Entry 3I71 (X-ray diffraction, 2.10 A resolution); this record covers chains A and B.

# Chain A (and B)
Name: Ethanolamine utilization protein eutK
From: Escherichia coli
Notes: chain B of this document is another copy of the same molecule, construct and numbering; everything in this record applies to it too
Reference sequence: P76540 (EUTK_ECOLI); residue numbers follow UniProt; this construct covers 108-166
Sequence (68 residues; row label = number of the first residue in the row):
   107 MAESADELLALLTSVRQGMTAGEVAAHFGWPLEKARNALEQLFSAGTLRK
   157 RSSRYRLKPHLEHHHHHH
Unresolved in the structure: 107-109, 166-174 (chain B: 107, 166-174)
Differences from the reference sequence: initiating methionine (107); expression tag (167-174)
Small-molecule neighbours:
  - citrate anion (FLC), molecule 1: Arg142, Glu146, Lys156, Ser159, Tyr161
  - citrate anion (FLC), molecule 2: Lys156, Arg157, Ser158, Arg160

# Interface between chain A and chain B
Pairs across the interface - 57 pairs, chain A then chain B:
  Leu118(A) - Tyr161(B)
  Leu118(A) - Leu163(B)  hydrophobic
  Gln123(A) - Arg160(B)
  Gly124(A) - Arg160(B)  hydrogen bond (backbone-side chain)
  Gly124(A) - Tyr161(B)
  Gly124(A) - Arg162(B)
  Met125(A) - Arg160(B)
  Met125(A) - Tyr161(B)  hydrogen bond (backbone-backbone)
  Thr126(A) - Ser159(B)
  Thr126(A) - Arg160(B)
  Glu129(A) - Arg160(B)  salt bridge
  Leu145(A) - Tyr161(B)
  Glu146(A) - Tyr161(B)  hydrogen bond
  Gly152(A) - Lys164(B)
  Thr153(A) - Leu163(B)
  Thr153(A) - Lys164(B)  hydrogen bond (backbone-backbone)
  Leu154(A) - Arg162(B)
  Leu154(A) - Leu163(B)  hydrophobic
  Arg155(A) - Arg160(B)
  Arg155(A) - Tyr161(B)
  Arg155(A) - Arg162(B)  hydrogen bond (backbone-backbone)
  Arg155(A) - Lys164(B)
  Lys156(A) - Arg160(B)
  Lys156(A) - Tyr161(B)
  Arg157(A) - Ser159(B)
  Arg157(A) - Arg160(B)  hydrogen bond (backbone-backbone)
  Ser159(A) - Met125(B)
  Ser159(A) - Thr126(B)
  Ser159(A) - Lys156(B)
  Ser159(A) - Arg157(B)
  Ser159(A) - Ser158(B)
  Ser159(A) - Ser159(B)  hydrogen bond (side chain-backbone)
  Arg160(A) - Gly124(B)  hydrogen bond (side chain-backbone)
  Arg160(A) - Met125(B)
  Arg160(A) - Thr126(B)
  Arg160(A) - Glu129(B)  salt bridge
  Arg160(A) - Arg155(B)
  Arg160(A) - Lys156(B)
  Arg160(A) - Arg157(B)  hydrogen bond (backbone-backbone)
  Tyr161(A) - Gly124(B)
  Tyr161(A) - Met125(B)  hydrogen bond (backbone-backbone)
  Tyr161(A) - Leu145(B)  hydrophobic
  Tyr161(A) - Glu146(B)  hydrogen bond
  Tyr161(A) - Arg155(B)
  Tyr161(A) - Lys156(B)
  Arg162(A) - Val121(B)
  Arg162(A) - Arg122(B)
  Arg162(A) - Gly124(B)
  Arg162(A) - Leu154(B)
  Arg162(A) - Arg155(B)  hydrogen bond (backbone-backbone)
  Arg162(A) - Arg157(B)
  Leu163(A) - Val121(B)  hydrogen bond (backbone-backbone)
  Leu163(A) - Thr153(B)
  Leu163(A) - Leu154(B)
  Lys164(A) - Gly152(B)  hydrogen bond (side chain-backbone)
  Lys164(A) - Thr153(B)  hydrogen bond (backbone-backbone)
  Lys164(A) - Arg155(B)
Other interface residues (no listed pair), chain A (27 interface residues in all): Leu115, Thr119, Arg122, Ala127, Phe149, Ser158, Pro165
Other interface residues (no listed pair), chain B (25 interface residues in all): Ser120, Gln123, Phe149, Pro165

# In short
The interface between chain A and chain B involves 27 residues on one side and 25 on the other, with 15
hydrogen bonds and 2 salt bridges. Polar pairs include Glu129(A)-Arg160(B), Gly124(A)-Arg160(B) and
Glu146(A)-Tyr161(B). Chain A binds citrate anion.
Chain A and chain B are both Ethanolamine utilization protein eutK (Escherichia coli); the structure,
Ethanolamine Utilization Microcompartment Shell Subunit, EutK C-terminal domain, was determined by X-ray
diffraction, deposited together with 3I6P, 3I82, 3I87, 3I96 and 3IA0.
